Entry 6WEC (X-ray diffraction, 2.10 A resolution); this record covers chain A.

[Chain A]
Protein: Lysozyme
Organism: Gallus gallus
Notes: EC 3.2.1.17
UniProtKB: B8YK79 (B8YK79_CHICK); residues 1-129 here correspond to UniProt positions 19-147 (UniProt number = residue number + 18)
Chain sequence (129 residues; numbered 1 to 129; the number before each row is that of its first residue):
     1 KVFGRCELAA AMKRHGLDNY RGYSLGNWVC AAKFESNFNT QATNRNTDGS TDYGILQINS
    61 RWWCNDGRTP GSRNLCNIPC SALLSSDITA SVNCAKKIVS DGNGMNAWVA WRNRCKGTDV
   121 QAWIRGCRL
Disulfides: Cys6-Cys127, Cys30-Cys115, Cys64-Cys80, Cys76-Cys94

[Overview]
Chain A is Lysozyme (Gallus gallus); the structure, Multi-Hit SFX using MHz XFEL sources, was determined by
X-ray diffraction, deposited together with 7TUM and 6WEB.
